8CUE - chains 1B and 5C of the 70 polymer chains in the assembly; structure by electron microscopy, 3.20 A resolution.

== Chain 1B (and 5C) ==
Molecule: Protein virB2
Organism: Agrobacterium fabrum (strain C58 / ATCC 33970)
Notes: chain 5C of this document is another copy of the same molecule, construct and numbering; everything in this record applies to it too
Reference sequence: P17792 (VIRB2_AGRFC); residues 1-121 here = UniProt positions 1-121
Amino-acid sequence (121 residues; row label = number of the first residue in the row):
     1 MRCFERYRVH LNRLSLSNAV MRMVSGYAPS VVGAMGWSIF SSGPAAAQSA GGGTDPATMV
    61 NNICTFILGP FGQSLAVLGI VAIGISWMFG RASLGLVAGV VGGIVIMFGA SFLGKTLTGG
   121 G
Not modelled in the structure: 1-51
Residues lining bound ligands:
  - palmitoyl-linoleoyl phosphatidylcholine (CPL; 1-palmitoyl-2-linoleoyl-sn-glycero-3-phosphocholine), molecule 1: Val-60, Ile-63, Phe-66, Ile-67, Phe-71, Leu-75
  - palmitoyl-linoleoyl phosphatidylcholine (CPL), molecule 2: Leu-75, Leu-78, Val-81, Ala-82, Ile-85, Phe-89
  - palmitoyl-linoleoyl phosphatidylcholine (CPL), molecule 3: Trp-87, Arg-91, Ala-92, Ser-93, Leu-94, Ala-98, Val-101, Gly-102, Val-105
  - palmitoyl-linoleoyl phosphatidylcholine (CPL), molecule 4: Gly-95, Ala-98, Gly-102, Ile-106, Leu-117
From the paper describing this entry:
  - post-translational modification sites: Cys-64
  - mutagenesis - R91A, R91E, R91K: decreased stability

== How chain 1B and chain 5C interact ==
Pairs across the interface (7; chain 1B residue first):
  Thr-54(1B) with Thr-118(5C)
  Met-59(1B) with Leu-117(5C)
  Asn-62(1B) with Thr-116(5C), hydrogen bond (side chain-backbone); Leu-117(5C)
  Ile-63(1B) with Leu-117(5C), hydrophobic
  Phe-66(1B) with Leu-113(5C), hydrophobic
  Ala-82(1B) with Leu-94(5C), hydrophobic
Interface residues without a listed pair, chain 1B (7 interface residues in all): Phe-71
Interface residues without a listed pair, chain 5C (7 interface residues in all): Val-105, Gly-119

== In short ==
The chain 1B/chain 5C interface involves 7 residues from each chain, with 1 hydrogen bond. Its one
hydrogen-bonded contact is Asn-62(1B)/Thr-116(5C). Bound to chain 1B: 4 copies of palmitoyl-linoleoyl
phosphatidylcholine. The paper reports that R91A, R91E and R91K of chain 1B reduce stability; a modification
site at Cys-64(1B).
Chain 1B and chain 5C are both Protein virB2 (Agrobacterium fabrum (strain C58 / ATCC 33970)); the structure,
CryoEM structure of the T-pilus from Agrobacterium tumefaciens, was determined by electron microscopy (same
publication as 8CW4).
